Entry 3QBG (X-ray diffraction, 1.80 A resolution); this record covers chains A and D of the 3 polymer chains in the assembly.

# Chain A (and D)
Name: Halorhodopsin
From: Natronomonas pharaonis
Notes: chain D of this document is another copy of the same molecule, construct and numbering; everything in this record applies to it too
UniProt: Q3ITX1 (Q3ITX1_NATPD); residues 1-291 here = UniProt positions 1-291
Chain sequence (291 residues; each row starts with the number of its first residue):
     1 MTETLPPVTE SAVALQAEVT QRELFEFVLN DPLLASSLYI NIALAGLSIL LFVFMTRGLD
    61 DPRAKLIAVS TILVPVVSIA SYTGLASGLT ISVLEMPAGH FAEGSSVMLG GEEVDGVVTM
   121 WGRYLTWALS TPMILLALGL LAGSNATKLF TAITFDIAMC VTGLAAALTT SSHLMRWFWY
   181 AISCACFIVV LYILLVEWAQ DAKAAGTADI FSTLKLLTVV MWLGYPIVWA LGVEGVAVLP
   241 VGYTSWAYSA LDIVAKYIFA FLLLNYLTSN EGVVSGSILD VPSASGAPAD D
Unresolved in the structure: 1-17, 279-291 (chain D: 1-17, 278-291)
Covalently attached groups: retinal (RET) linked to Lys-256
Ligand contacts:
  - bacterioruberin (22B), molecule 1: Gly-46, Ile-49, Leu-50, Val-53, Thr-56, Lys-65, Ile-72, Val-76, Ile-79
  - bacterioruberin (22B), molecule 2: Thr-147, Lys-148, Thr-151, Phe-155, Ile-182, Ala-185, Val-189, Ile-193, Glu-197
  - retinal (RET): Tyr-124, Trp-127, Ser-130, Thr-131, Ile-134, Met-159, Gly-163, Tyr-180, Ser-183, Cys-184, Phe-187, Trp-222, Tyr-225, Pro-226, Trp-229, Tyr-248, Asp-252, Ala-255

# Interface between chain A and chain D
Residue-residue contacts - 33 pairs, chain A then chain D:
  Gln-21(A) / Leu-168(D)  hydrogen bond (side chain-backbone)
  Gln-21(A) / Thr-169(D)
  Gln-21(A) / Thr-170(D)  hydrogen bond (side chain-backbone)
  Gln-21(A) / Ser-171(D)  hydrogen bond (side chain-backbone)
  Arg-22(A) / Ser-171(D)
  Phe-25(A) / Ser-171(D)
  Phe-25(A) / Ser-172(D)
  Tyr-39(A) / Met-175(D)
  Pro-62(A) / Asn-145(D)
  Pro-62(A) / Thr-147(D)  hydrogen bond (backbone-side chain)
  Lys-65(A) / Thr-147(D)
  Leu-66(A) / Thr-147(D)
  Leu-66(A) / Phe-150(D)  hydrophobic
  Val-69(A) / Thr-151(D)
  Val-69(A) / Phe-155(D)  hydrophobic
  Leu-73(A) / Phe-150(D)  hydrophobic
  Leu-73(A) / Thr-154(D)
  Leu-73(A) / Phe-155(D)  hydrophobic
  Ala-80(A) / Thr-162(D)
  Ala-80(A) / Trp-179(D)
  Thr-83(A) / Met-175(D)
  Thr-83(A) / Phe-178(D)
  Thr-83(A) / Trp-179(D)
  Gly-84(A) / Trp-179(D)
  Ala-86(A) / Met-175(D)  hydrophobic
  Ser-87(A) / Ser-171(D)  hydrogen bond (backbone-side chain)
  Ser-87(A) / Met-175(D)
  Leu-89(A) / Ala-165(D)  hydrophobic
  Leu-89(A) / Leu-168(D)  hydrophobic
  Met-133(A) / Phe-150(D)  hydrophobic
  Leu-136(A) / Phe-150(D)  hydrophobic
  Ile-278(A) / Ala-146(D)  hydrophobic
  Ile-278(A) / Thr-147(D)
Interface residues without a listed pair, chain A (22 interface residues in all): Ile-42, Arg-63, Ser-70, Val-76
Interface residues without a listed pair, chain D (18 interface residues in all): Ile-182

# In short
22 residues of chain A face 18 of chain D across their interface; the contacts include 5 hydrogen bonds. Polar
contacts include Gln-21(A)/Leu-168(D), Gln-21(A)/Thr-170(D) and Gln-21(A)/Ser-171(D). Bound to chain A:
bacterioruberin. Covalently linked retinal: at Lys-256(A).
Both chains are Halorhodopsin (Natronomonas pharaonis). Entry 3QBG (Anion-free blue form of pharaonis
halorhodopsin) was determined by X-ray diffraction together with 3QBK from the same study.
